Entry 2IJ0 (X-ray diffraction, 2.25 A resolution); this record covers chains A and B of the 4 polymer chains in the assembly.

== Chain A (and B) ==
Name: Toxic shock syndrome toxin-1
Source organism: Staphylococcus aureus
Notes: chain B of this document is another copy of the same molecule, construct and numbering; everything in this record applies to it too
UniProtKB: Q7A4K7 (Q7A4K7_STAAN); residues 1-194 here correspond to UniProt positions 41-234 (UniProt number = residue number + 40)
Chain sequence (194 residues; numbered 1 to 194; the number before each row is that of its first residue):
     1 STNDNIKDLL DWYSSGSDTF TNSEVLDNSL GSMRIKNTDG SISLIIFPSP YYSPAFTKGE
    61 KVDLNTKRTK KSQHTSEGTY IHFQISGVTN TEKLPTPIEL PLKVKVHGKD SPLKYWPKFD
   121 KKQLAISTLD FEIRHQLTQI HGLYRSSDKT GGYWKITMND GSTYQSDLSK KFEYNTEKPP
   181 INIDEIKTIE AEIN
Not modelled in the structure: 1-3 (chain B: fully traced)

== Interface between chain A and chain B ==
Pairs across the interface - 11 pairs, chain A then chain B:
  N22(A) with E77(B), hydrogen bond (side chain-backbone); G78(B)
  E24(A) with K36(B)
  K36(A) with E24(B), salt bridge
  T38(A) with T38(B); G40(B)
  D39(A) with T38(B)
  K61(A) with E77(B)
  E77(A) with N22(B); T91(B), hydrogen bond
  T79(A) with N22(B)
Also at the interface, not in a pair above, chain A (9 interface residues in all): G40
Also at the interface, not in a pair above, chain B (9 interface residues in all): D39

== In short ==
Chain A and chain B each contribute 9 residues to their interface; the contacts include 2 hydrogen bonds and 1
salt bridge. Polar pairs include K36(A)-E24(B), N22(A)-E77(B) and E77(A)-T91(B).
Both chains are Toxic shock syndrome toxin-1 (Staphylococcus aureus). Entry 2IJ0 (Structural basis of T cell
specificity and activation by the bacterial superantigen toxic shock syndrome toxin-1) was determined by X-ray
diffraction.
